PDB entry 9N49 | electron microscopy, 3.00 A resolution | chains N and Q of the 6 polymer chains in the assembly

Chain N (and Q):
Molecule: Flagellar motor switch protein FliN
Source organism: Salmonella enterica subsp. enterica serovar Typhimurium
Notes: chain Q of this document is another copy of the same molecule, construct and numbering; everything in this record applies to it too
UniProt: P26419 (FLIN_SALTY); residue numbers follow UniProt; this construct covers 1-137
Chain sequence (137 residues; row label = number of the first residue in the row):
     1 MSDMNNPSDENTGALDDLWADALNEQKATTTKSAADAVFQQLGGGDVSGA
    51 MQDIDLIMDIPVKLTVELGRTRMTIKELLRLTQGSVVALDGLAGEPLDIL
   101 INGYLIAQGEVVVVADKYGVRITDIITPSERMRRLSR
Disordered / not traced: 1-51 (chain Q: 1-36, 137)

Interface between chain N and chain Q:
Pairs across the interface (4; chain N residue first):
  Gln-52(N) with Leu-79(Q)
  Asp-53(N) with Leu-79(Q)
  Ile-57(N) with Ile-75(Q), hydrophobic; Leu-78(Q), hydrophobic
Interface residues without a listed pair, chain N (5 interface residues in all): Ile-60, Asn-102
Interface residues without a listed pair, chain Q (4 interface residues in all): Arg-72

In short:
5 residues of chain N face 4 of chain Q across their interface.
Chain N and chain Q are both Flagellar motor switch protein FliN (Salmonella enterica subsp. enterica serovar
Typhimurium); the structure, C-ring - single subunit of the 34-mer CCW flagellar switch complex - FliF, FliG,
FliM, and ..., was determined by electron microscopy (same publication as 9N4Z).
